8SPW - chains C and F of the 6 polymer chains in the assembly; structure by electron microscopy, 3.50 A resolution.

# Chain C
Protein: ATP synthase subunit alpha
From: Bacillus sp. PS3
Notes: EC 7.1.2.2
Reference sequence: A0A0M3VGF9 (A0A0M3VGF9_BACP3); numbering as in UniProt (aligned over 26-501)
Amino-acid sequence (476 residues; row label = number of the first residue in the row):
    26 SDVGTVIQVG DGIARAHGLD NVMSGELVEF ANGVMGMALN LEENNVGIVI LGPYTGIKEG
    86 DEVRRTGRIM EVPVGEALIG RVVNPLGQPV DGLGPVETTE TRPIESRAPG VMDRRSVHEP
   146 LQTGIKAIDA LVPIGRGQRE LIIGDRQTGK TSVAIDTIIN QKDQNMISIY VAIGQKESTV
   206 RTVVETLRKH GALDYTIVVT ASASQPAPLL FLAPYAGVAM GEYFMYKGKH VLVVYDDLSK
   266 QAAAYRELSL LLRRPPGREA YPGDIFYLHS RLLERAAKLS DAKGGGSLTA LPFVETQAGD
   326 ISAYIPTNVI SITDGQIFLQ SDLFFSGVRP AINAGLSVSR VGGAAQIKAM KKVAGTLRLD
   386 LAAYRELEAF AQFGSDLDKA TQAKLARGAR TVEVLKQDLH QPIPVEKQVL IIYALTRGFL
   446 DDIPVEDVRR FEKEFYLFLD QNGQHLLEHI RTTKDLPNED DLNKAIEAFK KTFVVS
Differences from the reference sequence: conflict S193 (Cys in A0A0M3VGF9), F463 (Trp in A0A0M3VGF9)
Metal / ion sites: Mg2+: T176 (together with ATP)
Small-molecule neighbours:
  - ATP (adenosine-5'-triphosphate), molecule 1: D170, R171, Q172, T173, G174, K175, T176, S177, F349, R354, P355, Q422, L424
  - ATP, molecule 2: S336, V363, R365

# Chain F
Protein: ATP synthase subunit beta
From: Bacillus sp. PS3
Reference sequence: A0A0M4U1P9 (A0A0M4U1P9_BACP3); residues 1-471 here = UniProt positions 1-471
Amino-acid sequence (471 residues; row label = number of the first residue in the row):
     1 MTRGRVIQVM GPVVDVKFEN GHLPAIYNAL KIQHKARNEN EVDIDLTLEV ALHLGDDTVR
    61 TIAMASTDGL IRGMEVIDTG APISVPVGEV TLGRVFNVLG EPIDLEGDIP ADARRDPIHR
   121 PAPKFEELAT EVEILETGIK VVDLLAPYIK GGKIGLFGGA GVGKTVLIQE LIHNIAQEHG
   181 GISVFAGVGE RTREGNDLYH EMKDSGVISK TAMVFGQMNE PPGARMRVAL TGLTMAEYFR
   241 DEQGQDVLLF IDNIFRFTQA GSEVSALLGR MPSAVGYQPT LATEMGQLQE RITSTAKGSI
   301 TSIQAIYVPA DDYTDPAPAT TFSHLDATTN LERKLAEMGI YPAVDPLAST SRALAPEIVG
   361 EEHYQVARKV QQTLQRYKEL QDIIAILGMD ELSDEDKLVV HRARRIQFFL SQNFHVAEQF
   421 TGQPGSYVPV KETVRGFKEI LEGKYDHLPE DAFRLVGRIE EVVEKAKAMG V
Unresolved in the structure: 1

# How chain C and chain F interact
Contacting residue pairs (42):
  I32(C) - L54(F)
  V34(C) - I26(F)  hydrophobic
  V34(C) - L52(F)
  V34(C) - H53(F)  hydrogen bond (backbone-backbone)
  D36(C) - R270(F)  salt bridge
  Y79(C) - Y27(F)
  T80(C) - A25(F)
  T80(C) - I26(F)
  T80(C) - Y27(F)
  I82(C) - I26(F)
  K83(C) - L23(F)  hydrogen bond (side chain-backbone)
  K83(C) - A25(F)
  E84(C) - L23(F)
  E84(C) - D56(F)
  V115(C) - F125(F)
  D116(C) - F125(F)
  R171(C) - F322(F)  hydrogen bond (side chain-backbone)
  R171(C) - S323(F)
  R171(C) - L325(F)  hydrogen bond (side chain-backbone)
  Q172(C) - S349(F)
  Q172(C) - T350(F)  hydrogen bond
  K201(C) - K153(F)
  K201(C) - E290(F)
  K201(C) - H324(F)  hydrogen bond (side chain-backbone)
  E202(C) - L128(F)
  E202(C) - E290(F)  hydrogen bond (backbone-side chain)
  S203(C) - L128(F)
  V205(C) - F125(F)  hydrophobic
  R206(C) - F125(F)  hydrogen bond (side chain-backbone)
  R206(C) - E126(F)  hydrogen bond (side chain-backbone)
  R206(C) - L128(F)
  E272(C) - P279(F)
  E272(C) - T280(F)
  E272(C) - T283(F)  hydrogen bond
  L275(C) - M271(F)  hydrophobic
  L275(C) - P272(F)
  L275(C) - S273(F)
  R278(C) - M271(F)
  P281(C) - M271(F)
  A285(C) - A274(F)
  Q322(C) - A319(F)
  R354(C) - R368(F)
Also at the interface, not in a pair above, chain C (36 interface residues in all): Q33, G35, G117, T207, V209, E210, A228, S229, R271, L276, R279, P280
Also at the interface, not in a pair above, chain F (40 interface residues in all): P24, G55, A122, A129, T130, E131, L281, A282, G286, Q287, D326

# Summary
The interface between chain C and chain F involves 36 residues on one side and 40 on the other; the contacts
include 10 hydrogen bonds and 1 salt bridge. Among the polar pairs are D36(C)-R270(F), K83(C)-L23(F) and
R171(C)-F322(F). Chain C binds ATP.
Chain C is ATP synthase subunit alpha and chain F is ATP synthase subunit beta, both from Bacillus sp. PS3;
the structure, PS3 F1 Rotorless, low ATP, was determined by electron microscopy together with 8SPV and 8SPX
from the same study.
